6CWB - chains A and D of the 4 polymer chains in the assembly; structure by X-ray diffraction, 2.85 A resolution.

# Chain A
Protein: Antigen-presenting glycoprotein CD1d1
From: Mus musculus
Reference sequence: A0A0R4J090 (A0A0R4J090_MOUSE); residues 1-279 here correspond to UniProt positions 19-297 (UniProt number = residue number + 18)
Chain sequence (285 residues; row label = number of the first residue in the row):
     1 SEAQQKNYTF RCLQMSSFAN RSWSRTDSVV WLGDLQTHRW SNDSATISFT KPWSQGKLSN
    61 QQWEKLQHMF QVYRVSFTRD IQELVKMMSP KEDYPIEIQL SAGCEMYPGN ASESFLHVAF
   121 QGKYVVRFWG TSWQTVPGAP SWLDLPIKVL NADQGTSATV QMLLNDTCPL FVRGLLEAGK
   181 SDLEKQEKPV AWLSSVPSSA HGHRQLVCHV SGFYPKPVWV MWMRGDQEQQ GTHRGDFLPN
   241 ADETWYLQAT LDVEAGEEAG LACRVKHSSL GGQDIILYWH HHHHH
Unresolved in the structure: 1-6, 197-203, 280-285
Sequence notes: expression tag (280-285)
Disulfide bonds: Cys-104/Cys-168, Cys-208/Cys-263
Covalent attachments: N-acetylglucosamine (NAG) linked to Asn-20, Asn-42; glycan linked to Asn-165
Small-molecule neighbours: FJJ ((5R,6S,7S)-5,6-dihydroxy-7-(octanoylamino)-N-[(1E)-4-phenylbutylidene]-8-{[(2S,3R,4S,5R,6R)-3,4,5-trihydroxy-6-(hydroxymethyl)tetrahydro-2H-pyran-2-yl]oxy}octanamide (non-preferred name)): Met-69, Val-72, Tyr-73, Ser-76, Phe-77, Asp-80, Ile-81, Leu-84, Leu-100, Leu-116, Val-118, Phe-120, Val-126, Trp-133, Trp-142, Leu-143, Pro-146, Leu-150, Asp-153, Gly-155, Thr-156, Thr-159, Val-160, Leu-163

# Chain D
Protein: Chimeric T cell antigen receptor beta chain Vb8.2, vb11
From: Mus musculus
Chain sequence (241 residues; row label = number of the first residue in the row; numbering starts at 0):
     0 MEAAVTQSPR NKVAVTGGKV TLSCNQTNNH NNMYWYRQDT GHGLRLIHYS YGAGSTEKGD
    60 IPDGYKASRP SQENFSLILE LATPSQTSVY FCASGDEGYT QYFGPGTRLL VLEDLRNVTP
   120 PKVSLFEPSK AEISHTQKAT LVCLATGFYP DHVELSWWVN GKEVHSGVCT DPQPLKEQPA
   180 LNDSRYSLSS RLRVSATFWQ NPRNHFRCQV QFYGLSENDE WTQDRAKPVT QIVSAEAWGR
   240 A
Unresolved in the structure: 0-1
Disulfide bonds: Cys-23/Cys-91, Cys-142/Cys-207
Metal / ion sites: Na+: Arg-36, Gly-42

# Chain A / chain D interface
Pairs across the interface - 9 pairs, chain A then chain D:
  Glu-83(A) with Tyr-48(D), hydrogen bond; Tyr-50(D), hydrogen bond
  Lys-86(A) with Tyr-48(D), hydrogen bond; Tyr-50(D); Glu-56(D), salt bridge
  Met-87(A) with Tyr-50(D), hydrophobic
  Lys-148(A) with Glu-96(D)
  Val-149(A) with Glu-96(D)
  Ala-152(A) with Glu-96(D)
Also at the interface, not in a pair above, chain A (7 interface residues in all): Leu-145
Also at the interface, not in a pair above, chain D (8 interface residues in all): Asn-30, Ser-54, Lys-57, Gly-97

# Overview
7 residues of chain A face 8 of chain D across their interface, with 3 hydrogen bonds and 1 salt bridge. Among
the polar pairs are Lys-86(A)/Glu-56(D), Glu-83(A)/Tyr-48(D) and Glu-83(A)/Tyr-50(D). Chain A binds compound
FJJ. N-acetylglucosamine is covalently linked to Asn-20(A) and Asn-42(A).
Here chain A is Antigen-presenting glycoprotein CD1d1 and chain D is Chimeric T cell antigen receptor beta
chain Vb8.2, vb11, both from Mus musculus. Entry 6CWB (Structure of alpha-GSA[8,4P] bound by CD1d and in
complex with the Va14Vb8.2 TCR) was determined by X-ray diffraction, deposited together with 6C5M, 6C69, 6C6A,
6C6C, 6C6E, 6C6H and 10 further entries.
